PDB entry 7TTD | X-ray diffraction, 2.27 A resolution | chains C and E of the 5 polymer chains in the assembly

[Chain C]
Molecule: Tubulin alpha-1B chain
Organism: Sus scrofa
Reference sequence: Q2XVP4 (TBA1B_PIG); residue numbers follow UniProt; this construct covers 1-438
Chain sequence (438 residues; numbered 1 to 438; the number before each row is that of its first residue):
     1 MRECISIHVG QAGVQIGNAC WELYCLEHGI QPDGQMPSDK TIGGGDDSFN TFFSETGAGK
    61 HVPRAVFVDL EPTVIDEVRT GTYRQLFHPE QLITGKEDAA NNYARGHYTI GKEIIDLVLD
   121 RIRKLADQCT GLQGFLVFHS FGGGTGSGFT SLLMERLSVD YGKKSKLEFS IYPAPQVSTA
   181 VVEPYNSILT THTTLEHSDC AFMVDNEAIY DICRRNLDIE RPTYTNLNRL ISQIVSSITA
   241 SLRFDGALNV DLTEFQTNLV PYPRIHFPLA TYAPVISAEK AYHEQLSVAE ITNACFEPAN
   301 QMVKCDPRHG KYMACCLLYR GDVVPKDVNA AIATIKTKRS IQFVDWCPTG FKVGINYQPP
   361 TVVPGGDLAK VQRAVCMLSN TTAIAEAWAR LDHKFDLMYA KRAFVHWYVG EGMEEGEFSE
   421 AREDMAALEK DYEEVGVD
Disordered / not traced: 38-45, 281-284
Ligand contacts:
  - GTP (guanosine-5'-triphosphate): G10, Q11, A12, Q15, I16, D69, D98, A99, A100, N101, S140, G142, G143, G144, T145, G146, I171, P173, V177, S178, E183, N206, Y224, L227, N228, I231
  - JUL (7-methoxy-4-[2-(morpholin-4-yl)-6,7-dihydro-5H-cyclopenta[d]pyrimidin-4-yl]-3,4-dihydroquinoxalin-2(1H)-one): N101, T179, V181
Swiss-Prot annotation at these positions:
  - motif: M1 to C4 (MREC motif)
  - active site: E254
  - binding site (GTP): G10, Q11, A12, Q15, E71, A99, S140, G143, G144, T145, G146, T179, E183, N206, Y224, N228, L252
  - binding site (Mg(2+)): E71
  - modified residue: K40 (N6,N6,N6-trimethyllysine), S48 (Phosphoserine), S232 (Phosphoserine), Y282 (3'-nitrotyrosine), R339 (Omega-N-methylarginine)
  - cross-link (Glycyl lysine isopeptide (Lys-Gly)): K326 (interchain with G-Cter in ubiquitin), K370 (interchain with G-Cter in ubiquitin)

[Chain E]
Molecule: Stathmin-4
Organism: Rattus norvegicus
Reference sequence: P63043 (STMN4_RAT); residues 5-145 here correspond to UniProt positions 49-189 (UniProt number = residue number + 44)
Chain sequence (143 residues; numbered 3 to 145; the number before each row is that of its first residue):
     3 MADMEVIELN KATSGQSWEV ILKPPSFDGV PEFNASLPRR RDPSLEEIQK KLEAAEERRK
    63 YQEAELLKHL AEKREHEREV IQKAIEENNN FIKMAKEKLA QKMESNKENR EAHLAAMLER
   123 LQEKDKHAEE VRKNKELKEE ASR
Disordered / not traced: 3-6, 35-44, 141-145
Differences from the reference sequence: initiating methionine (3); expression tag (4); engineered mutation A14 (Cys58 in P63043), W20 (Phe64 in P63043)
Swiss-Prot annotation at these positions:
  - modified residue: S46 (Phosphoserine)

[How chain C and chain E interact]
Pairs across the interface - 31 pairs, chain C then chain E:
  H107(C) - K104(E)
  H107(C) - M105(E)
  Y108(C) - K104(E)
  Y108(C) - M105(E)  hydrophobic
  Y108(C) - N108(E)
  T109(C) - R112(E)  hydrogen bond
  E155(C) - L101(E)
  E155(C) - K104(E)  salt bridge
  R156(C) - L101(E)
  S158(C) - F93(E)
  S158(C) - I94(E)
  V159(C) - I94(E)
  V159(C) - A97(E)
  V159(C) - K98(E)
  G162(C) - N90(E)
  G162(C) - F93(E)
  G162(C) - I94(E)
  K163(C) - N90(E)  hydrogen bond (backbone-side chain)
  K163(C) - F93(E)
  T193(C) - K104(E)
  E196(C) - K100(E)  salt bridge
  V409(C) - H115(E)  hydrogen bond (backbone-side chain)
  G410(C) - H115(E)
  E411(C) - N108(E)  hydrogen bond (backbone-side chain)
  E411(C) - R112(E)  salt bridge
  G412(C) - N108(E)
  G412(C) - N111(E)  hydrogen bond (backbone-side chain)
  G412(C) - R112(E)
  M413(C) - N108(E)
  E414(C) - S107(E)  hydrogen bond
  E414(C) - N111(E)  hydrogen bond
Interface residues without a listed pair, chain C (20 interface residues in all): K112, L152, H197
Interface residues without a listed pair, chain E (15 interface residues in all): K109

[In short]
Chain C and chain E form an interface of 20 and 15 residues respectively; the contacts include 7 hydrogen
bonds and 3 salt bridges. Polar contacts include E155(C)-K104(E), E196(C)-K100(E) and E411(C)-R112(E). Bound
to chain C: GTP and compound JUL.
Here chain C is Tubulin alpha-1B chain (Sus scrofa) and chain E is Stathmin-4 (Rattus norvegicus). Entry 7TTD
(Tubulin-RB3_SLD in complex with compound 12e) was determined by X-ray diffraction together with 7TTE and 7TTF
from the same study.
